Entry 6K4C (X-ray diffraction, 2.10 A resolution); this record covers chain A.

[Chain A]
Name: Ancestral luciferase AncLamp
Chain sequence (545 residues; row label = number of the first residue in the row):
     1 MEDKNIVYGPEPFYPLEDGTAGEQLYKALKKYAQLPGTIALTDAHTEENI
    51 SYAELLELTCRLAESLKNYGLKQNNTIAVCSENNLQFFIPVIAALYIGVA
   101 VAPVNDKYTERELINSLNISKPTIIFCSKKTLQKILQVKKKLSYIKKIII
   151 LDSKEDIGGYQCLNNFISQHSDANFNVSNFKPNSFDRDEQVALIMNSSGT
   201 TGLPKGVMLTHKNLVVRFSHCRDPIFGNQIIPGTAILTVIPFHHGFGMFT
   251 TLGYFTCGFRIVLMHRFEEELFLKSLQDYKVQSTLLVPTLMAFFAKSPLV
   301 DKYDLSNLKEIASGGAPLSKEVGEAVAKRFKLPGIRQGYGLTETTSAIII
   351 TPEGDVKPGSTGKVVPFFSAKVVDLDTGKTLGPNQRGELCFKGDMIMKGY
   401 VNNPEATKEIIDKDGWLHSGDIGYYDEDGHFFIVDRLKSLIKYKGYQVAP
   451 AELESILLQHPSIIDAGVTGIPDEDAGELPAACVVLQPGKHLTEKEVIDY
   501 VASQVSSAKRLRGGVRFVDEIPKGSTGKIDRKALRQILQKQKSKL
Unresolved in the structure: 1, 540-545
Metal / ion sites: Mg2+: Ser197 (together with DLSA)
Small-molecule neighbours: DLSA (SLU; 5'-O-[N-(dehydroluciferyl)-sulfamoyl] adenosine): Ser197, Arg217, His244, Gly245, Phe246, Thr250, Leu285, Ala312, Ser313, Gly314, Gly315, Ala316, Pro317, Arg336, Gln337, Gly338, Tyr339, Gly340, Leu341, Thr342, Glu343, Thr345, Ser346, Ala347, Thr361, Ser419, Asp421, Ile433, Arg436, Lys528
From the paper describing this entry:
  - binding site for DLSA: His244, Phe246, Thr250, Ser313, Gly315, Pro317, Gly338, Tyr339, Gly340, Leu341, Thr342, Ser346, Thr361, Asp421, Ile433, Arg436, Lys528
  - contacts within the chain: Ile240-Phe246, Phe246-Leu285
  - conformationally variable residues: Phe246

[In short]
Ligands of chain A: DLSA. From the paper: a binding site for DLSA at His244, Phe246 and Thr250 among others;
conformational variability at Phe246.
Chain A is Ancestral luciferase AncLamp; the structure, Ancestral luciferase AncLamp in complex with DLSA, was
determined by X-ray diffraction (same publication as 6K4D).
